8P9C - chains B and C of the 3 polymer chains in the assembly; structure by X-ray diffraction, 1.76 A resolution.

# Chain B
Name: Tumor protein p73
Organism: Homo sapiens
UniProt: O15350 (P73_HUMAN); residue numbers follow UniProt; this construct covers 351-398
Chain sequence (50 residues; row label = number of the first residue in the row):
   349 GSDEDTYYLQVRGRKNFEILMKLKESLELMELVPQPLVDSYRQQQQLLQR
Unresolved in the structure: 349-350, 397-398
Construct notes: expression tag (349-350); conflict Lys363 (Glu in O15350)

# Chain C
Name: Darpin 1810 F11
Organism: Lama glama
Notes: antibody fragment or engineered binder
Chain sequence (159 residues; row label = number of the first residue in the row):
     1 GSDLGKKLLEAAQTGQDDEVRILMANGADVNAMDMVGMTPLHLAAVNGHL
    51 EIVEVLLKTSADVNAQDYQGETPLHLAAIWGHLEIVEVLLKAGADVNAND
   101 LVGHTPLHLAAWSGHLEIVEVLLKHGADVNAQDKFGKTAFDISIDNGNED
   151 IAEVLQKAA

# How chain B and chain C interact
Pairs across the interface (24; chain B residue first):
  Leu380(B) - Trp80(C)
  Pro382(B) - Ile79(C)  hydrophobic
  Pro382(B) - Trp80(C)
  Pro382(B) - Trp112(C)  hydrophobic
  Gln383(B) - Trp112(C)
  Pro384(B) - His104(C)
  Pro384(B) - Leu109(C)  hydrophobic
  Pro384(B) - Trp112(C)
  Leu385(B) - Glu71(C)
  Leu385(B) - Leu76(C)  hydrophobic
  Asp387(B) - Val102(C)
  Ser388(B) - Gln69(C)
  Ser388(B) - Glu71(C)  hydrogen bond
  Ser388(B) - Asp100(C)  hydrogen bond
  Ser388(B) - Leu101(C)
  Ser388(B) - Val102(C)
  Tyr389(B) - Gln69(C)
  Gln391(B) - Leu101(C)
  Gln391(B) - Val102(C)
  Gln391(B) - Lys134(C)
  Gln392(B) - Tyr68(C)
  Gln392(B) - Gln69(C)
  Gln392(B) - Leu101(C)
  Leu395(B) - Leu101(C)  hydrophobic
Other interface residues (no listed pair), chain B (12 interface residues in all): Gln393
Other interface residues (no listed pair), chain C (15 interface residues in all): Val36, Phe135

# Summary
The interface between chain B and chain C involves 12 residues on one side and 15 on the other, with 2
hydrogen bonds. Polar pairs include Ser388(B)-Glu71(C) and Ser388(B)-Asp100(C).
Here chain B is Tumor protein p73 (Homo sapiens) and chain C is Darpin 1810 F11 (Lama glama). Entry 8P9C
(Crystal structure of p63-p73 heterotetramer (tetramerisation domain) in complex with darpin 1810 F11) was
determined by X-ray diffraction, deposited together with 8P9D and 8P9E.
